Entry 1QJW (X-ray diffraction, 1.90 A resolution); this record covers chain A.

Chain A:
Molecule: Cellobiohydrolase CEL6A (formerly called cbh II)
Organism: Trichoderma reesei
Notes: EC 3.2.1.91; fragment: catalytic domain, residues 83-447
UniProtKB: P07987 (GUX2_TRIRE); residues 83-447 here correspond to UniProt positions 107-471 (UniProt number = residue number + 24)
Sequence (365 residues; numbered 83 to 447; the number before each row is that of its first residue):
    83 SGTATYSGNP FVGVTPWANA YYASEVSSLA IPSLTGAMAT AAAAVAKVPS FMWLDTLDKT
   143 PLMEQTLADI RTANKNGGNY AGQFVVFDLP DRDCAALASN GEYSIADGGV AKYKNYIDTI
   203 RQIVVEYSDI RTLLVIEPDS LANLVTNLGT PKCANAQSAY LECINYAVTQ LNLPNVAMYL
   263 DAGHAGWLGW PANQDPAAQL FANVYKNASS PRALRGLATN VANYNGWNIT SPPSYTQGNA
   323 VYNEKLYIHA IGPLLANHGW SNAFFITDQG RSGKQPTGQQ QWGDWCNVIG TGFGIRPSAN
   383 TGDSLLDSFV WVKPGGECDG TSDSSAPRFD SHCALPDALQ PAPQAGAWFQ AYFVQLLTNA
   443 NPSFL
Unresolved in the structure: 83-85
Disulfides: Cys-176/Cys-235, Cys-368/Cys-415
Covalently attached groups: alpha-D-mannopyranose (MAN) linked to Thr-87, Thr-97, Ser-106, Ser-109, Ser-110, Ser-115, Thr-122; N-acetylglucosamine (NAG) linked to Asn-289, Asn-310
Differences from the reference sequence: engineered mutation Phe-169 (Tyr193 in P07987)
Bound ions: Cd2+ site 1 near Glu-146 (its only coordinating residue here); Cd2+ site 2: Asp-412, His-414

In short:
N-acetylglucosamine is covalently linked to Asn-289 and Asn-310. Covalently linked alpha-D-mannopyranose: at
Thr-87, Thr-97, Ser-106, Ser-109, Ser-110 and Ser-115 and 1 more. Asp-412 and His-414 coordinate Cd2+ site 2.
Chain A is Cellobiohydrolase CEL6A (formerly called cbh II) (Trichoderma reesei); the structure, CEL6A (Y169F)
with a non-hydrolysable cellotetraose, was determined by X-ray diffraction.
